PDB entry 8V1W | X-ray diffraction, 2.20 A resolution | chains A and D of the 4 polymer chains in the assembly

[Chain A]
Protein: DNA ligase 1
From: Homo sapiens
Notes: EC 6.5.1.1
Reference sequence: P18858 (DNLI1_HUMAN); numbering as in UniProt (aligned over 262-904)
Chain sequence (647 residues; numbered 258 to 904; the number before each row is that of its first residue):
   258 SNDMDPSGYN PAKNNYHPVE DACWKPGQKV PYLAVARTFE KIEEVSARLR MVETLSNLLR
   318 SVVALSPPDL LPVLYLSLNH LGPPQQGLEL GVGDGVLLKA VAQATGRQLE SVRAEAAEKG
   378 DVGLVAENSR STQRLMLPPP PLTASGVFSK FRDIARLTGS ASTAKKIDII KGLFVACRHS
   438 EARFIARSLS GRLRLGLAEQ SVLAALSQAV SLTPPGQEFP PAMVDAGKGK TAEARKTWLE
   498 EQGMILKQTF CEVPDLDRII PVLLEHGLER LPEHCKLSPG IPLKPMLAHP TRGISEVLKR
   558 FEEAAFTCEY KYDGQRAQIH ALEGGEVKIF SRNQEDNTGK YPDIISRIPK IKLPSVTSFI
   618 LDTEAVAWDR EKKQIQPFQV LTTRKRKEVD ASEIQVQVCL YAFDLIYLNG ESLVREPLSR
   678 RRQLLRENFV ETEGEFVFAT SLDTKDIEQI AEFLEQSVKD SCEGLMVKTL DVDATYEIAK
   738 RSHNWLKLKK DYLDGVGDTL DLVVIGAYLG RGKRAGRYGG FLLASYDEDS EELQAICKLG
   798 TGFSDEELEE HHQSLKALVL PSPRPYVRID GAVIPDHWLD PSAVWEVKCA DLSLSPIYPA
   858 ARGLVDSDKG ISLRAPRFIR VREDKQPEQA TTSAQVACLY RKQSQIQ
Disordered / not traced: 258-259, 387-394, 903-904
Construct notes: expression tag (258-261); engineered mutation Ala-872 (Phe in P18858)
Ligand contacts: adenosine monophosphate (AMP): Ala-545, Glu-566, Tyr-567, Lys-568, Tyr-569, Arg-573, Arg-589, Glu-621, Phe-660, Ala-696, Met-723, Lys-725, Trp-742, Lys-744, Lys-746

[Chain D]
Molecule: 18-nt DNA strand
Sequence (18 nucleotides; numbered 9 to 26; the number before each row is that of its first residue):
     9 GTCCGACGAC GCATCAGC

[Interface between chain A and chain D]
Contacting residue pairs (61; chain A residue first):
  Arg-305(A) / DT10(D)  hydrogen bond to the base
  Arg-305(A) / DC11(D)  hydrogen bond to the sugar
  Thr-415(A) / DC23(D)  hydrogen bond to the phosphate
  Gly-416(A) / DC23(D)  hydrogen bond to the phosphate
  Ser-417(A) / DA24(D)  phosphate contact
  Ala-418(A) / DA24(D)  hydrogen bond to the phosphate
  Ser-419(A) / DC23(D)  phosphate contact
  Ser-419(A) / DA24(D)  hydrogen bond to the phosphate
  Thr-420(A) / DC23(D)  phosphate contact
  Thr-420(A) / DA24(D)  hydrogen bond to the phosphate
  Arg-449(A) / DC15(D)  salt bridge to the phosphate
  Arg-451(A) / DG13(D)  phosphate contact
  Arg-451(A) / DA14(D)  salt bridge to the phosphate
  Leu-452(A) / DG13(D)  hydrogen bond to the phosphate
  Gly-453(A) / DC12(D)  phosphate contact
  Gly-453(A) / DG13(D)  hydrogen bond to the phosphate
  Leu-454(A) / DC12(D)  hydrogen bond to the phosphate
  Leu-454(A) / DG13(D)  hydrogen bond to the phosphate
  Ala-455(A) / DC12(D)  hydrogen bond to the phosphate
  Ala-455(A) / DG13(D)  phosphate contact
  Glu-456(A) / DC12(D)  phosphate contact
  Gln-457(A) / DC11(D)  phosphate contact
  Gln-457(A) / DC12(D)  hydrogen bond to the phosphate
  Ser-458(A) / DC11(D)  phosphate contact
  Ser-458(A) / DC12(D)  hydrogen bond to the phosphate
  Gln-636(A) / DC18(D)  phosphate contact
  Gln-636(A) / DG19(D)  hydrogen bond to the phosphate
  Thr-639(A) / DG19(D)  sugar contact
  Thr-639(A) / DC20(D)  sugar contact
  Thr-640(A) / DG19(D)  phosphate contact
  Thr-640(A) / DC20(D)  phosphate contact
  Arg-641(A) / DC20(D)  sugar contact
  Lys-642(A) / DC20(D)  phosphate contact
  Lys-642(A) / DA21(D)  phosphate contact
  Arg-643(A) / DC20(D)  hydrogen bond to the phosphate
  Arg-643(A) / DA21(D)  hydrogen bond to the phosphate
  Lys-644(A) / DA21(D)  phosphate contact
  Gly-767(A) / DC15(D)  phosphate contact
  Arg-768(A) / DA14(D)  phosphate contact
  Arg-768(A) / DC15(D)  hydrogen bond to the phosphate
  Gly-769(A) / DA14(D)  phosphate contact
  Lys-770(A) / DG13(D)  hydrogen bond to the base
  Lys-770(A) / DA14(D)  hydrogen bond to the phosphate
  Arg-771(A) / DA14(D)  phosphate contact
  Gly-776(A) / DC15(D)  sugar contact
  Cys-794(A) / DA17(D)  phosphate contact
  Lys-795(A) / DG16(D)  salt bridge to the phosphate
  Lys-795(A) / DA17(D)  hydrogen bond to the phosphate
  Gly-797(A) / DC15(D)  sugar contact
  Gly-797(A) / DG16(D)  sugar contact
  Ser-850(A) / DA17(D)  hydrogen bond to the phosphate
  Ser-850(A) / DC18(D)  hydrogen bond to the phosphate
  Leu-851(A) / DC18(D)  phosphate contact
  Ser-852(A) / DC18(D)  hydrogen bond to the phosphate
  Pro-853(A) / DC18(D)  phosphate contact
  Pro-853(A) / DG19(D)  phosphate contact
  Tyr-855(A) / DA17(D)  hydrogen bond to the phosphate
  Tyr-855(A) / DC18(D)  phosphate contact
  Ser-869(A) / DA17(D)  hydrogen bond to the phosphate
  Ser-869(A) / DC18(D)  phosphate contact
  Leu-870(A) / DA17(D)  sugar contact
Other interface residues (no listed pair), chain A (49 interface residues in all): Ala-421, Lys-504, Arg-738, His-740, Leu-766, Leu-796, Thr-798, Ile-854, Lys-866, Pro-873

[Overview]
The interface between chain A and chain D involves 49 residues on one side and 14 on the other, with 26
hydrogen bonds and 3 salt bridges. Among the polar pairs are Arg-305(A)/DT10(D), Lys-770(A)/DG13(D) and
Arg-305(A)/DC11(D). Ligands of chain A: adenosine monophosphate.
Chain A is DNA ligase 1 (Homo sapiens) and chain D is an 18-nt DNA strand; the structure, Human DNA Ligase I
F872A bound to adenylated nicked DNA, was determined by X-ray diffraction together with 8V1U and 8V1V from the
same study.
